Entry 6M6B (electron microscopy, 4.10 A resolution (low resolution: residue-level contacts below are approximate; hydrogen-bond / salt-bridge calls are withheld)); this record covers chains D and T of the 8 polymer chains in the assembly.

== Chain D ==
Molecule: DNA-directed RNA polymerase subunit beta'
From: Thermus thermophilus (strain HB8 / ATCC 27634 / DSM 579)
Notes: EC 2.7.7.6
UniProt: Q8RQE8 (RPOC_THET8); residue numbers follow UniProt; this construct covers 1-1524
Sequence (1524 residues; row label = number of the first residue in the row):
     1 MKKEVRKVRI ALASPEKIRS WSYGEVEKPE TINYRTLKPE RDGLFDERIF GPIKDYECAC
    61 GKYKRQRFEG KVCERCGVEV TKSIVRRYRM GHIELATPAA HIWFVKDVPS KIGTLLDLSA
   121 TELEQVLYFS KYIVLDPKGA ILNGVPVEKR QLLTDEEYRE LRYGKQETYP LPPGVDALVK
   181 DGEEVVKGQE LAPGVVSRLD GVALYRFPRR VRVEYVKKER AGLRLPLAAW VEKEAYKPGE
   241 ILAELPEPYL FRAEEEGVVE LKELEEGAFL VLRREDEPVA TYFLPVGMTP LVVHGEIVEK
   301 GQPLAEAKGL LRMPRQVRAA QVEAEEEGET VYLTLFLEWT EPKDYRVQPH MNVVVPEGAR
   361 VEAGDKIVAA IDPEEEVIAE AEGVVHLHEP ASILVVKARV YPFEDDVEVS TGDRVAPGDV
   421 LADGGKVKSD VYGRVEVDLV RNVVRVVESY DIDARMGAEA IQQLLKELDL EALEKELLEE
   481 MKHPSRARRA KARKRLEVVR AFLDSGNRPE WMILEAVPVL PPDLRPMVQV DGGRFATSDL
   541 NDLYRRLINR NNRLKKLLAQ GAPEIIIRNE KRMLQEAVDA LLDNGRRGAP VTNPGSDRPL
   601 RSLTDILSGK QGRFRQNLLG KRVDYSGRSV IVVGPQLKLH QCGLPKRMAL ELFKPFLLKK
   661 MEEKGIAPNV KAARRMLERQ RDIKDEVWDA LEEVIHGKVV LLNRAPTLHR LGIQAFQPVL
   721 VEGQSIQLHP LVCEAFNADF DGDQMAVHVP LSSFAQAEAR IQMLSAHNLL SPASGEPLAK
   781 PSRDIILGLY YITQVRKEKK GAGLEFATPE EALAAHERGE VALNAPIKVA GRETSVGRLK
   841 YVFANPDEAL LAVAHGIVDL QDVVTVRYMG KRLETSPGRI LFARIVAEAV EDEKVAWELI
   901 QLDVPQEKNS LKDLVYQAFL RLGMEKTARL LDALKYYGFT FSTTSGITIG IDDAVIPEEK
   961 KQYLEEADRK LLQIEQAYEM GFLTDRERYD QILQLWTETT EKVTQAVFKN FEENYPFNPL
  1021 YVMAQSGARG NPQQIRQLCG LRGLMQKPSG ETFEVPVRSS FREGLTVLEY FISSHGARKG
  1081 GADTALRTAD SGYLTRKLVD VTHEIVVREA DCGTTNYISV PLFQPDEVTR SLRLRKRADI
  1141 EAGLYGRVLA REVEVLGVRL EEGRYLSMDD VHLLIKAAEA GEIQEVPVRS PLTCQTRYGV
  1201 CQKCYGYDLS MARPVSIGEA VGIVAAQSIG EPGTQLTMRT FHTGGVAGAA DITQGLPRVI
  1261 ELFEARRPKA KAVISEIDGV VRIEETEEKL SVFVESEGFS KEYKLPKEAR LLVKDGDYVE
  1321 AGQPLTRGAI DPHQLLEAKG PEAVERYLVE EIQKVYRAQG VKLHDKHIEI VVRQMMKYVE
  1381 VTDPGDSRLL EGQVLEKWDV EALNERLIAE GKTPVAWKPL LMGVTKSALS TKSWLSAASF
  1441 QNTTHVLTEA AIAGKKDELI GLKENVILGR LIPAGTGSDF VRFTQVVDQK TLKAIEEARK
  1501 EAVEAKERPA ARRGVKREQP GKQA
Disordered / not traced: 1-2, 210-388, 1238-1253, 1503-1524
Metal / ion sites: Zn2+ site 1: Pro39, Arg41; Mg2+: Asp741, Asp743; Zn2+ site 2: Cys1112, Cys1194, Cys1201, Cys1204

== Chain T ==
Molecule: template strand DNA
Sequence (63 nucleotides; numbered 1 to 63; the number before each row is that of its first residue):
     1 GGGTATTCGC CGTGTACCTC TCCTAGCCCA ACCATATGGA TTATTAAGCA AAGCTTCTTT
    61 TCG
Disordered / not traced: 14-24, 40-63

== How chain D and chain T interact ==
Contacting residue pairs - 7 pairs, chain D then chain T:
  Pro484(D) - DG2(T)
  Ser485(D) - DG2(T)
  Arg486(D) - DG2(T)
  Arg486(D) - DG3(T)
  Gln1441(D) - DT13(T)
  Asn1442(D) - DG12(T)
  Thr1444(D) - DG12(T)
Interface residues without a listed pair, chain D (8 interface residues in all): Ala487, Arg489
Interface residues without a listed pair, chain T (7 interface residues in all): DG1, DT4, DC11

== Overview ==
The interface between chain D and chain T involves 8 residues on one side and 7 on the other. Pro39(D) and
Arg41(D) coordinate Zn2+ site 1. Asp741(D) and Asp743(D) coordinate Mg2+.
Here chain D is DNA-directed RNA polymerase subunit beta' (Thermus thermophilus (strain HB8 / ATCC 27634 / DSM
579)) and chain T is template strand DNA. Entry 6M6B (Cryo-EM structure of Thermus thermophilus Mfd in complex
with RNA polymerase and ATP-gamma-S) was determined by electron microscopy (same publication as 6M6A and
6M6C).
